7CNN - chains A and E of the 6 polymer chains in the assembly; structure by X-ray diffraction, 2.50 A resolution.

== Chain A ==
Molecule: Tubulin alpha-1B chain
From: Sus scrofa
UniProtKB: Q2XVP4 (TBA1B_PIG); residue numbers follow UniProt; this construct covers 1-451
Sequence (451 residues; numbered 1 to 451; the number before each row is that of its first residue):
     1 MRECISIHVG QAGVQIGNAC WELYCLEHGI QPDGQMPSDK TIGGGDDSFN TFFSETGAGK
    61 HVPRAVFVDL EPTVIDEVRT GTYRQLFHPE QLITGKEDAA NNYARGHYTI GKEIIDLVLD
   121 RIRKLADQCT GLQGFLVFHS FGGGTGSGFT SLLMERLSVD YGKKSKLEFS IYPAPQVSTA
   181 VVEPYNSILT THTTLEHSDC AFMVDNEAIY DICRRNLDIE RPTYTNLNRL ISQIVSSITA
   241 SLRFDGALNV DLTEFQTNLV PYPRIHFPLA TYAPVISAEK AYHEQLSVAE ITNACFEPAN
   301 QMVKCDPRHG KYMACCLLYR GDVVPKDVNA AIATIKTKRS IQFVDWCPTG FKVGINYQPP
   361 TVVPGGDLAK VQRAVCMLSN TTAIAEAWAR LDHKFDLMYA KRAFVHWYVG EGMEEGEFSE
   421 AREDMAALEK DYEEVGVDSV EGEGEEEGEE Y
Unresolved in the structure: 439-451
UniProt features mapped onto this chain:
  - motif: M1 to C4 (MREC motif)
  - active site: E254
  - binding site (GTP): G10, Q11, A12, Q15, E71, A99, S140, G143, G144, T145, G146, T179, E183, N206, Y224, N228, L252
  - binding site (Mg(2+)): E71
  - site: Y451 (Involved in polymerization)
  - modified residue: K40 (N6,N6,N6-trimethyllysine), S48 (Phosphoserine), S232 (Phosphoserine), Y282 (3'-nitrotyrosine), R339 (Omega-N-methylarginine), S439 (Phosphoserine), E443 (5-glutamyl polyglutamate), E445 (5-glutamyl polyglutamate), Y451 (3'-nitrotyrosine)
  - cross-link (Glycyl lysine isopeptide (Lys-Gly)): K326 (interchain with G-Cter in ubiquitin), K370 (interchain with G-Cter in ubiquitin)
Bound ions: Ca2+: D39, T41, G44, E55
Residues lining bound ligands: GTP (guanosine-5'-triphosphate): V9, G10, Q11, A12, Q15, I16, D69, D98, A99, A100, N101, S140, G142, G143, G144, T145, G146, I171, P173, V177, S178, T179, E183, N206, Y224, L227, N228, I231

== Chain E ==
Molecule: Stathmin-4
From: Mus musculus
UniProtKB: P63042 (STMN4_MOUSE); residues 5-145 here correspond to UniProt positions 49-189 (UniProt number = residue number + 44)
Sequence (143 residues; each row starts with the number of its first residue):
     3 MADMEVIELN KCTSGQSFEV ILKPPSFDGV PEFNASLPRR RDPSLEEIQK KLEAAEERRK
    63 YQEAELLKHL AEKREHEREV IQKAIEENNN FIKMAKEKLA QKMESNKENR EAHLAAMLER
   123 LQEKDKHAEE VRKNKELKEE ASR
Unresolved in the structure: 3-5, 29-43, 143-145
Construct notes: initiating methionine (3); expression tag (4)
Bound ions: Ca2+ near D44 (its only coordinating residue here)

== Interface between chain A and chain E ==
Residue-residue contacts (61):
  Y108(A) with K53(E); A57(E), hydrophobic; R61(E)
  T109(A) with R61(E), hydrogen bond
  K112(A) with L54(E); E55(E); E58(E), salt bridge
  E155(A) with I50(E)
  R156(A) with L47(E)
  S158(A) with D44(E)
  V159(A) with P45(E); L47(E); I50(E), hydrophobic
  H197(A) with D44(E), salt bridge
  D245(A) with C14(E), hydrogen bond; S16(E)
  A247(A) with N12(E); S19(E)
  L248(A) with S19(E)
  P325(A) with Q18(E); F20(E), hydrophobic
  N329(A) with M6(E); V8(E); F20(E); V22(E)
  I332(A) with M6(E), hydrophobic; V22(E), hydrophobic
  A333(A) with M6(E)
  K336(A) with L24(E); K25(E)
  D345(A) with P27(E); S28(E), hydrogen bond (backbone-backbone)
  C347(A) with P27(E)
  P348(A) with K25(E); P27(E), hydrophobic
  T349(A) with I23(E); L24(E), hydrogen bond (backbone-backbone); K25(E), hydrogen bond (backbone-backbone)
  G350(A) with V22(E)
  F351(A) with E21(E); V22(E), hydrogen bond (backbone-backbone)
  K352(A) with F20(E); E21(E)
  V353(A) with S19(E); F20(E), hydrogen bond (backbone-backbone)
  G354(A) with Q18(E)
  I355(A) with G17(E); Q18(E), hydrogen bond (backbone-backbone)
  N356(A) with S16(E)
  Y357(A) with T15(E); S16(E), hydrogen bond (backbone-backbone); G17(E); Q18(E), hydrogen bond
  V409(A) with Q64(E)
  G410(A) with R61(E); Q64(E)
  E411(A) with R61(E), hydrogen bond (backbone-side chain)
  G412(A) with A57(E); R60(E), hydrogen bond (backbone-side chain); R61(E)
  E414(A) with R60(E), salt bridge
Also at the interface, not in a pair above, chain A (38 interface residues in all): H107, L152, E196, V328, W346
Also at the interface, not in a pair above, chain E (32 interface residues in all): L11, P26, S46

== Overview ==
The interface between chain A and chain E involves 38 residues on one side and 32 on the other; the contacts
include 12 hydrogen bonds and 3 salt bridges. Among the polar pairs are K112(A)-E58(E), H197(A)-D44(E) and
E414(A)-R60(E). Chain A binds GTP.
Here chain A is Tubulin alpha-1B chain (Sus scrofa) and chain E is Stathmin-4 (Mus musculus). Entry 7CNN
(vinorelbine in complex with tubulin) was determined by X-ray diffraction, deposited together with 7CNM and
7CNO.
